Entry 1L1E (X-ray diffraction, 2.00 A resolution); this record covers chain A.

[Chain A]
Molecule: mycolic acid synthase
Organism: Mycobacterium tuberculosis
Notes: EC 2.1.1.79
Reference sequence: Q7D9R5 (Q7D9R5_MYCTU); residue numbers follow UniProt; this construct covers 1-287
Chain sequence (287 residues; numbered 1 to 287; the number before each row is that of its first residue):
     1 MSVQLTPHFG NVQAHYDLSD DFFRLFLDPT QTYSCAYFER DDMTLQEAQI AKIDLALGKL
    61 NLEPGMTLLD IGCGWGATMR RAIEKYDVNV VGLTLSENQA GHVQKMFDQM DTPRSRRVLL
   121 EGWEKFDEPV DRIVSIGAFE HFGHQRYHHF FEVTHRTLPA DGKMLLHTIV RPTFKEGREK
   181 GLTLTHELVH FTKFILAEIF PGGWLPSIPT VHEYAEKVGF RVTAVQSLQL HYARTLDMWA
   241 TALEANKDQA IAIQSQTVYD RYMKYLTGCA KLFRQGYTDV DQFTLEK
Unresolved in the structure: 1-15
Small-molecule neighbours:
  - carbonate ion (CO3): Ser34, Cys35, Gly137, Glu140, His167, Thr168, Ile169, Tyr232, Val280
  - S-adenosylhomocysteine (SAH): Gln31, Thr32, Tyr33, Ser34, Ile71, Gly72, Cys73, Gly74, Leu93, Thr94, Leu95, Ser96, Gln99, Glu121, Gly122, Trp123, Glu124, Ile136, Gly137, Ala138, His141, Phe142, Arg146

[Overview]
Bound to chain A: carbonate ion and S-adenosylhomocysteine.
Chain A is mycolic acid synthase (Mycobacterium tuberculosis); the structure, Crystal Structure of Mycolic
Acid Cyclopropane Synthase PcaA Complexed with S-adenosyl-L-homocysteine, was determined by X-ray diffraction
together with 1KP9, 1KPG, 1KPH and 1KPI from the same study.
